4ADE - chain A; structure by X-ray diffraction, 2.75 A resolution.

[Chain A]
Protein: Succinylornithine transaminase
From: Escherichia coli
Notes: EC 2.6.1.17, 2.6.1.81
UniProt: P77581 (ASTC_ECOLI); residues 1-406 here = UniProt positions 1-406
Sequence (406 residues; row label = number of the first residue in the row):
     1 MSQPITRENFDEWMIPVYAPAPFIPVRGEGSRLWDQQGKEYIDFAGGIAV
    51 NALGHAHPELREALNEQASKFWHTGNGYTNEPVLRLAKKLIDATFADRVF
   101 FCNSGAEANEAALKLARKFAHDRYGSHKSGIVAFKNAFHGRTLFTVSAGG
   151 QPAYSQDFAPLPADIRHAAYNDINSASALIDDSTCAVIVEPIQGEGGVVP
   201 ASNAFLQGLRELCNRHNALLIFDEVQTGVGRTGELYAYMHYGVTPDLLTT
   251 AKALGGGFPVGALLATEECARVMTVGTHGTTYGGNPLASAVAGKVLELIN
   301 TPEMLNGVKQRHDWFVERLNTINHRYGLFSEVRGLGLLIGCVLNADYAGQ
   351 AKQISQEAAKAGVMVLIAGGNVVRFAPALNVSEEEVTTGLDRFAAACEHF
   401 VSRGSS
Disordered / not traced: 1-2, 403-406
Curated features (UniProtKB/Swiss-Prot):
  - modified residue: Lys-252 (N6-(pyridoxal phosphate)lysine)

[In short]
Chain A is Succinylornithine transaminase (Escherichia coli); the structure, Structural and functional study
of succinyl-ornithine transaminase from E. coli, was determined by X-ray diffraction (same publication as
4ADB, 4ADC and 4ADD).
